PDB entry 9FF5 | X-ray diffraction, 3.50 A resolution | chains B and F of the 10 polymer chains in the assembly

[Chain B]
Molecule: HTH-type transcriptional regulator Hpr
Source organism: Geobacillus kaustophilus
Reference sequence: Q5L293 (HPR_GEOKA); residue numbers follow UniProt; this construct covers 1-201
Sequence (207 residues; each row starts with the number of its first residue):
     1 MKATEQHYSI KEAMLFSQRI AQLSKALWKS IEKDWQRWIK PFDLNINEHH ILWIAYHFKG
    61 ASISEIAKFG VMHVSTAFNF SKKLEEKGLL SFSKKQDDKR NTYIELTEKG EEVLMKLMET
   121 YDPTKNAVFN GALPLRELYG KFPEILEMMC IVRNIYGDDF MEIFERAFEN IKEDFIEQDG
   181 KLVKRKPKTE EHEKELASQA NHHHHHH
Not modelled in the structure: 1-6, 185-207
Construct notes: expression tag (202-207)

[Chain F]
Molecule: 23-nt DNA strand
Sequence (23 nucleotides; each row starts with the number of its first residue):
     1 AATATTATTA ACAAAATAAT ATT

[How chain B and chain F interact]
Pairs across the interface (9; chain B residue first):
  Asn47(B) - DA16(F)  phosphate contact
  Met72(B) - DT17(F)  phosphate contact
  His73(B) - DT17(F)  sugar contact
  His73(B) - DA18(F)  base contact
  Ser75(B) - DT17(F)  base contact
  Ser75(B) - DA18(F)  hydrogen bond to the base
  Thr76(B) - DA16(F)  sugar contact
  Thr76(B) - DT17(F)  hydrogen bond to the phosphate
  Phe80(B) - DA16(F)  phosphate contact
Other interface residues (no listed pair), chain B (9 interface residues in all): Asn45, Val71, Asn79
Other interface residues (no listed pair), chain F (4 interface residues in all): DA15

[Overview]
The interface between chain B and chain F involves 9 residues on one side and 4 on the other; the contacts
include 2 hydrogen bonds. Among the polar pairs are Ser75(B)-DA18(F) and Thr76(B)-DT17(F).
Chain B is HTH-type transcriptional regulator Hpr (Geobacillus kaustophilus) and chain F is a 23-nt DNA
strand; the structure, The structure of G.kaustophilus T-1 ScoC-23bp dsDNA complex, was determined by X-ray
diffraction.
